Entry 7U6V (electron microscopy, 4.10 A resolution (low resolution: residue-level contacts below are approximate; hydrogen-bond / salt-bridge calls are withheld)); this record covers chains E and F of the 7 polymer chains in the assembly.

== Chain E (and F) ==
Protein: Shiga toxin 2a subunit B (Stx2B)
Organism: Shigella dysenteriae
Notes: chain F of this document is another copy of the same molecule, construct and numbering; everything in this record applies to it too
Chain sequence (70 residues; each row starts with the number of its first residue):
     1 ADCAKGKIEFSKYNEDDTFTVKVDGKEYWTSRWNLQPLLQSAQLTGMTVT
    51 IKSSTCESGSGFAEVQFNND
Disulfide bonds: C3-C56

== Interface between chain E and chain F ==
Residue-residue contacts - 24 pairs, chain E then chain F:
  R32(E) - Y13(F)
  N34(E) - W33(F)
  P37(E) - Q40(F)
  L38(E) - Q40(F)
  S41(E) - Q40(F)
  T45(E) - L44(F)
  K52(E) - K12(F)
  A63(E) - Y13(F)
  A63(E) - E15(F)
  E64(E) - K12(F)
  E64(E) - Y13(F)
  E64(E) - N14(F)
  E64(E) - E15(F)
  V65(E) - S11(F)
  V65(E) - K12(F)
  V65(E) - Y13(F)
  Q66(E) - F10(F)
  Q66(E) - S11(F)
  Q66(E) - K12(F)
  F67(E) - I8(F)
  F67(E) - E9(F)
  F67(E) - F10(F)
  F67(E) - S11(F)
  F67(E) - Q43(F)
Interface residues without a listed pair, chain E (13 interface residues in all): M47

== In short ==
13 residues of chain E face 12 of chain F across their interface.
Chain E and chain F are both Shiga toxin 2a subunit B (Stx2B) (Shigella dysenteriae); the structure, Cryo-EM
structure of Shiga toxin 2 in complex with the native ribosomal P-stalk, was determined by electron
microscopy.
